3TN0 - chains A and C of the 4 polymer chains in the assembly; structure by X-ray diffraction, 3.20 A resolution.

[Chain A]
Name: Antigen-presenting glycoprotein CD1d1
From: Mus musculus
UniProt: P11609 (CD1D1_MOUSE); residues 1-279 here correspond to UniProt positions 19-297 (UniProt number = residue number + 18)
Sequence (302 residues; numbered 1 to 302; the number before each row is that of its first residue):
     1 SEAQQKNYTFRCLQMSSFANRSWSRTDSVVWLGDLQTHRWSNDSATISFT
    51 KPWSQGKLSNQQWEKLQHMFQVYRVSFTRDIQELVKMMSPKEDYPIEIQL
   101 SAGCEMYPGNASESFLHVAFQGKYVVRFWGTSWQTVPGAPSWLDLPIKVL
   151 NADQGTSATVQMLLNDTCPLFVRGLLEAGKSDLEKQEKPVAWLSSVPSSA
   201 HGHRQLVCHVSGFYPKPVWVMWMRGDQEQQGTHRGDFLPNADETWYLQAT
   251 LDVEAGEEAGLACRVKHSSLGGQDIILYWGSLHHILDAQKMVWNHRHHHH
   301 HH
Unresolved in the structure: 1-6, 300-302
Disulfides: Cys-104/Cys-168, Cys-208/Cys-263
Covalently attached groups: N-acetylglucosamine (NAG) linked to Asn-20, Asn-42, Asn-165
Differences from the reference sequence: expression tag (280-302)
Ligand contacts: QUX (N-[(3S,4S,5R)-4,5-dihydroxy-1-[(2R,3R,4R,5R,6R)-3,4,5-trihydroxy-6-(hydroxymethyl)oxan-2-yl]nonadecan-3-yl]hexacosanamide): Phe-10, Cys-12, Gln-14, Ser-28, Val-30, His-38, Trp-40, Ile-47, Trp-63, Leu-66, Met-69, Phe-70, Val-72, Tyr-73, Ser-76, Phe-77, Asp-80, Ile-81, Leu-84, Ile-98, Leu-100, Ala-102, Gly-103, Leu-116, Val-118, Phe-120, Val-126, Trp-133, Trp-142, Leu-143, Leu-150, Asp-153, Gly-155, Thr-156, Thr-159, Val-160, Leu-163, Leu-164, Cys-168, Phe-171
From the paper describing this entry:
  - binding site for QUX: Asp-80, Asp-153

[Chain C]
Name: mouse NKT Valpha14 (MOUSE VARIABLE DOMAIN, HUMAN CONSTANT DOMAIN)
From: HOMO SAPIENS, Mus musculus
Sequence (207 residues; each row starts with the number of its first residue; note: 3 numbers in that range are skipped by the numbering (no residue carries them; nothing is unmodelled there)):
     1 TQVEQSPQSLVVRQGENSVLQCNYSVTPDNHLRWFKQDTGKGLVSLTVLV
    51 DQKDKTSNGR
    62 YSATLDKDAKHSTLHITATLLDDTATYICVVGDRGSALG
   103 RLHFGAGTQLIVIPDIQNPDPAVYQLRDSKSSDKSVCLFTDFDSQTNVSQ
   153 SKDSDVYITDKCVLDMRSMDFKSNSAVAWSNKSDFACANAFNNSIIPEDT
   203 FFPSPESS
Unresolved in the structure: 134-135, 209-210
Disulfides: Cys-22/Cys-90, Cys-139/Cys-189
Ligand contacts: QUX (N-[(3S,4S,5R)-4,5-dihydroxy-1-[(2R,3R,4R,5R,6R)-3,4,5-trihydroxy-6-(hydroxymethyl)oxan-2-yl]nonadecan-3-yl]hexacosanamide): Pro-28, Asn-30, Asp-94, Arg-95, Gly-96
From the paper describing this entry:
  - conformationally variable residues (loop rearrangement, order/disorder transition): Gly-96, Leu-99, Arg-103
  - binding site for QUX: Pro-28, Asn-30, Asp-94, Arg-95, Gly-96

[How chain A and chain C interact]
Contacting residue pairs (12; chain A residue first):
  Ser-76(A) / Pro-28(C)
  Ser-76(A) / Arg-95(C)  hydrogen bond (backbone-side chain)
  Arg-79(A) / Asp-94(C)  salt bridge
  Arg-79(A) / Arg-95(C)
  Arg-79(A) / Leu-99(C)  hydrogen bond (side chain-backbone)
  Arg-79(A) / Gly-100(C)
  Arg-79(A) / Arg-103(C)
  Asp-80(A) / Arg-95(C)  salt bridge
  Asp-80(A) / Leu-99(C)
  Val-149(A) / Ser-97(C)
  Ala-152(A) / Gly-96(C)
  Asp-153(A) / Gly-96(C)
Other interface residues (no listed pair), chain A (8 interface residues in all): Val-72, Glu-83
Other interface residues (no listed pair), chain C (9 interface residues in all): Ala-98
Interface features reported in the paper:
  - specific contacts: Arg-79(A)/Asp-94(C) (salt bridge), Asp-80(A)/Arg-95(C) (salt bridge), Arg-95(C)/Ser-76(A), Arg-95(C)/Arg-79(A), Gly-96(C)/Asp-153(A), Gly-96(C)/Ala-152(A), Ser-97(C)/Val-149(A), Leu-99(C)/Arg-79(A), Leu-99(C)/Asp-80(A), Gly-100(C)/Arg-79(A), Arg-103(C)/Arg-79(A)

[In short]
The interface between chain A and chain C involves 8 residues on one side and 9 on the other; the contacts
include 2 hydrogen bonds and 2 salt bridges. Among the polar pairs are Arg-79(A)/Asp-94(C),
Asp-80(A)/Arg-95(C) and Ser-76(A)/Arg-95(C). The paper describes salt bridges between Arg-79(A) and Asp-94(C)
and Asp-80(A) and Arg-95(C); contacts between Arg-95(C) and Ser-76(A), Arg-95(C) and Arg-79(A) and Gly-96(C)
and Asp-153(A) among others. The paper reports a binding site for QUX at Asp-80(A), Asp-153(A) and Pro-28(C)
among others; conformational variability at Gly-96(C), Leu-99(C) and Arg-103(C).
Here chain A is Antigen-presenting glycoprotein CD1d1 (Mus musculus) and chain C is mouse NKT Valpha14 (MOUSE
VARIABLE DOMAIN, HUMAN CONSTANT DOMAIN) (HOMO SAPIENS, Mus musculus). Entry 3TN0 (Structure of mouse
Va14Vb8.2NKT TCR-mouse CD1d-a-C-Galactosylceramide complex) was determined by X-ray diffraction.
